PDB entry 8G0D | electron microscopy, 2.90 A resolution | chains A and D of the 20 polymer chains in the assembly

# Chain A
Protein: ATP synthase subunit alpha
Organism: Mycolicibacterium smegmatis MC2 155
Notes: EC 7.1.2.2
Reference sequence: A0R202 (ATPA_MYCS2); residue numbers follow UniProt; this construct covers 1-548
Chain sequence (548 residues; numbered 1 to 548; the number before each row is that of its first residue):
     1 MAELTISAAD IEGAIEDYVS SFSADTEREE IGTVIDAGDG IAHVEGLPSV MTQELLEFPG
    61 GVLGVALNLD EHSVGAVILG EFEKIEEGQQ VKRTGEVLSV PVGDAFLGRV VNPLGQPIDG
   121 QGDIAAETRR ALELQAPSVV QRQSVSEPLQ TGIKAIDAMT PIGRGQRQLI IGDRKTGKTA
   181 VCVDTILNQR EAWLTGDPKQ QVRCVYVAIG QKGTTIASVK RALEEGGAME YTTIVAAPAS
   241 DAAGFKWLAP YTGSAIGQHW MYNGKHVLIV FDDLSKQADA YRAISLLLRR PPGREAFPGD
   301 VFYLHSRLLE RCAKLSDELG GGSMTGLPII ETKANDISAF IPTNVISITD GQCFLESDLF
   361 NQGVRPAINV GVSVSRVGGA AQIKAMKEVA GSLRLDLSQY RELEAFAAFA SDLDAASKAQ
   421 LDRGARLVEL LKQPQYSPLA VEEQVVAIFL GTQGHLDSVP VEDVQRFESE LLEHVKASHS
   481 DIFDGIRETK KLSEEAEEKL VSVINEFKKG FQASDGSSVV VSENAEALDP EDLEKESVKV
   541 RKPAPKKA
Disordered / not traced: 1-6, 521-548
Curated features (UniProtKB/Swiss-Prot):
  - binding site (ATP): Gly-172 to Thr-179
  - site: Ser-373 (Required for activity)
Small-molecule neighbours:
  - ATP (adenosine-5'-triphosphate): Asp-173, Arg-174, Lys-175, Thr-176, Gly-177, Lys-178, Thr-179, Ala-180, Arg-365, Pro-366, Gln-433, Pro-434, Gln-435
  - ATP: Ile-346, Ser-347, Arg-376

# Chain D
Protein: ATP synthase subunit beta
Organism: Mycolicibacterium smegmatis MC2 155
Notes: EC 7.1.2.2
Reference sequence: A0R200 (ATPB_MYCS2); residue numbers follow UniProt; this construct covers 1-475
Chain sequence (475 residues; row label = number of the first residue in the row):
     1 MTATAEKTAG RVVRITGPVV DVEFPRGSVP ELFNALHAEI TFGALAKTLT LEVAQHLGDS
    61 LVRCISMQPT DGLVRGVEVT DTGASISVPV GDGVKGHVFN ALGDCLDDPG YGKDFEHWSI
   121 HRKPPAFSDL EPRTEMLETG LKVVDLLTPY VRGGKIALFG GAGVGKTVLI QEMINRIARN
   181 FGGTSVFAGV GERTREGNDL WVELADANVL KDTALVFGQM DEPPGTRMRV ALSALTMAEF
   241 FRDEQGQDVL LFIDNIFRFT QAGSEVSTLL GRMPSAVGYQ PTLADEMGEL QERITSTRGR
   301 SITSMQAVYV PADDYTDPAP ATTFAHLDAT TELSRAVFSK GIFPAVDPLA SSSTILDPAI
   361 VGDEHYRVAQ EVIRILQRYK DLQDIIAILG IDELSEEDKQ LVNRARRIER FLSQNMMAAE
   421 QFTGQPGSTV PLKETIEAFD KLTKGEFDHL PEQAFFLIGG LDDLAKKAES LGAKL
Disordered / not traced: 1-7, 472-475
Small-molecule neighbours: ATP: Gly-161, Gly-163, Val-164, Gly-165, Lys-166, Thr-167, Val-168, Ala-419

# How chain A and chain D interact
Contacting residue pairs (16; chain A residue first):
  Pro-48(A) / Arg-75(D)
  Val-50(A) / Val-74(D)
  Met-51(A) / Leu-73(D)
  Thr-52(A) / Asp-71(D)
  Thr-52(A) / Gly-72(D)  hydrogen bond (backbone-backbone)
  Thr-52(A) / Leu-73(D)  hydrogen bond (backbone-backbone)
  Leu-67(A) / Ile-15(D)
  Asn-68(A) / Ile-15(D)
  Leu-69(A) / Arg-14(D)
  Leu-69(A) / Ile-15(D)  hydrogen bond (backbone-backbone)
  Asp-70(A) / Val-13(D)
  Glu-71(A) / Val-13(D)  hydrogen bond (backbone-backbone)
  Val-139(A) / Asn-198(D)
  Gly-293(A) / Val-277(D)
  Arg-294(A) / Val-277(D)
  Ser-338(A) / Ala-312(D)
Interface residues without a listed pair, chain A (15 interface residues in all): Pro-292, Ala-339
Interface residues without a listed pair, chain D (14 interface residues in all): Gly-17, Gly-278, Asp-313

# Overview
Chain A and chain D form an interface of 15 and 14 residues respectively; the contacts include 4 hydrogen
bonds. Main-chain hydrogen bonds include Thr-52(A)/Gly-72(D), Thr-52(A)/Leu-73(D) and Leu-69(A)/Ile-15(D). One
ATP molecule is bound between chain A and chain D. Chain A binds ATP.
Chain A is ATP synthase subunit alpha and chain D is ATP synthase subunit beta, both from Mycolicibacterium
smegmatis MC2 155; the structure, Cryo-EM structure of TBAJ-876-bound Mycobacterium smegmatis ATP synthase
rotational state 2 (backbone model), was determined by electron microscopy, deposited together with 8G07,
8G08, 8G09, 8G0A, 8G0B, 8G0C and 8G0E.
